Entry 6I3D (X-ray diffraction, 1.45 A resolution); this record covers chain A.

# Chain A
Protein: Catechol O-methyltransferase
Source organism: Homo sapiens
Notes: EC 2.1.1.6
UniProt: P21964 (COMT_HUMAN); residues 2-221 here correspond to UniProt positions 52-271 (UniProt number = residue number + 50)
Chain sequence (232 residues; row label = number of the first residue in the row; numbers below 1 keep their minus sign (His-10 is residue -10)):
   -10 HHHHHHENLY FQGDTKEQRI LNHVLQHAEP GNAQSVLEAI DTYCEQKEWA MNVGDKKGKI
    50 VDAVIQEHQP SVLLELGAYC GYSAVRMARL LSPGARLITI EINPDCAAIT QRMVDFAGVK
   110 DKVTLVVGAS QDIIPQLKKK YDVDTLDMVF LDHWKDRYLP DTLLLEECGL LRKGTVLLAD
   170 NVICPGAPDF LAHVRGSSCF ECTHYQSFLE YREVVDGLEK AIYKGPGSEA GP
Unresolved in the structure: -10 to 1, 216-221
Sequence notes: expression tag (-10 to 1)
Metal / ion sites: Mg2+: Asp141, Asp169, Asn170 (together with 3,5-dinitrocatechol)
Residues lining bound ligands:
  - 3,5-dinitrocatechol (DNC): Trp38, Met40, Lys46, Asp141, His142, Trp143, Lys144, Asp169, Asn170, Pro174, Leu198, Glu199
  - sinefungin (SFG): Met40, Asn41, Val42, Glu64, Gly66, Ala67, Tyr68, Gly70, Tyr71, Ser72, Ile89, Glu90, Ile91, Asn92, Cys95, Gly117, Ala118, Ser119, Gln120, Phe139, Asp141, His142, Trp143, Arg146
UniProt features mapped onto this chain:
  - binding site (S-adenosyl-L-methionine): Val42, Glu64, Ser72, Glu90, Ile91, Gly117 to Gln120, Asp141
  - binding site (Mg(2+)): Asp141, Asp169, Asn170
  - binding site (substrate): Lys144, Asn170, Glu199
  - modified residue: Ser217 (Phosphoserine)
From the paper describing this entry:
  - binding site for sinefungin: Val42
  - Mg2+ coordination: Asp141
  - binding site for sinefungin: Met40, Asp141 (from molecular simulation)
  - catalytic residues: Lys144 (citing earlier work)

# In short
Chain A binds 3,5-dinitrocatechol and sinefungin. Asp141, Asp169 and Asn170 form the Mg2+ site. Curated
annotation (UniProt) lists 10 S-adenosyl-L-methionine-binding residues, 3 Mg2+-binding residues and 3
substrate-binding residues. The paper reports the catalytic residue Lys144; a binding site for sinefungin at
Val42, Met40 and Asp141.
Chain A is Catechol O-methyltransferase (Homo sapiens); the structure, Crystal structure of Human soluble
catechol O-methyltransferase in complex with 3,5-dinitrocatechol and Sinefungin, was determined by X-ray
diffraction together with 6I3C from the same study.
